Entry 3MWE (X-ray diffraction, 2.20 A resolution); this record covers chains A and B.

# Chain A
Molecule: ATP-citrate synthase
Organism: Homo sapiens
Notes: EC 2.3.3.8; fragment: Truncated Human ATP-Citrate Lyase
UniProtKB: P53396 (ACLY_HUMAN); residue numbers follow UniProt; this construct covers 1-425
Sequence (425 residues; each row starts with the number of its first residue):
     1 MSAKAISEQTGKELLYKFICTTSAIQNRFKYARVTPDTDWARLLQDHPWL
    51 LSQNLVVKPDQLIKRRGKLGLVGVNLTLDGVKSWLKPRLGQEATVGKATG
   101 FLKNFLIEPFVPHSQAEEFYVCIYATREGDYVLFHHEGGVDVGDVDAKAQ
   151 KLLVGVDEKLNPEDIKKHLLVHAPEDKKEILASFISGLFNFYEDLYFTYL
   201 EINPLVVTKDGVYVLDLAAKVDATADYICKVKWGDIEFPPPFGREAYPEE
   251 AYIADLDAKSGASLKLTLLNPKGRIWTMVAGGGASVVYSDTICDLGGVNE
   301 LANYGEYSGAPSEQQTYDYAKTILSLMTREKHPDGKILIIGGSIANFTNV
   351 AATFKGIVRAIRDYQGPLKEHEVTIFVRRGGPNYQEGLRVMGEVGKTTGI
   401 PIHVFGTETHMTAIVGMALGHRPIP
Disordered / not traced: 1
Disulfide bonds: C20 forms a disulfide with the same residue of a neighbouring copy of this chain
Ion coordination: Mg2+: D257, S260, A262
Curated features (UniProtKB/Swiss-Prot):
  - binding site (ATP): K58, R66, G67, P109, V111, E118, D216
  - binding site (Mg(2+)): D257, S260, A262
  - binding site (citrate): G309, N346, T348, Y364, R379
  - modified residue: Y131 (Phosphotyrosine), S263 (Phosphoserine)
From the paper describing this entry:
  - binding site for l(+)-tartaric acid: N346, F347, T348, R379
  - conformationally variable residues (order/disorder transition): F347, R379

# Chain B
Molecule: ATP-citrate synthase
Organism: Homo sapiens
Notes: EC 2.3.3.8; fragment: Truncated Human ATP-Citrate Lyase
UniProtKB: P53396 (ACLY_HUMAN); residues 487-821 here = UniProt positions 487-821
Sequence (335 residues; each row starts with the number of its first residue):
   487 GKSTTLFSRHTKAIVWGMQTRAVQGMLDFDYVCSRDEPSVAAMVYPFTGD
   537 HKQKFYWGHKEILIPVFKNMADAMRKHPEVDVLINFASLRSAYDSTMETM
   587 NYAQIRTIAIIAEGIPEALTRKLIKKADQKGVTIIGPATVGGIKPGCFKI
   637 GNTGGMLDNILASKLYRPGSVAYVSRSGGMSNELNNIISRTTDGVYEGVA
   687 IGGDRYPGSTFMDHVLRYQDTPGVKMIVVLGEIGGTEEYKICRGIKEGRL
   737 TKPIVCWCIGTCATMFSSEVQFGHAGACANQASETAVAKNQALKEAGVFV
   787 PRSFDELGEIIQSVYEDLVANGVIVPAQEVPPPTV
Disordered / not traced: 752-766
Curated features (UniProtKB/Swiss-Prot):
  - active site: H760 (Tele-phosphohistidine intermediate)
  - binding site (CoA): L779 to S789
  - modified residue: K540 (N6-acetyllysine), K546 (N6-acetyllysine), K554 (N6-acetyllysine), T639 (Phosphothreonine), S663 (Phosphoserine), Y682 (Phosphotyrosine)
  - cross-link (Glycyl lysine isopeptide (Lys-Gly)): K540 (interchain with G-Cter in ubiquitin), K546 (interchain with G-Cter in ubiquitin), K554 (interchain with G-Cter in ubiquitin)
  - mutagenesis: K540 (K540R/Q: Decreased acetylation and increased de novo lipid synthesis; when associated with R,Q-546 and R,Q-554. Abolished ubiquitination by the BCR(KLHL25)complex; when associated with R-546 and R-554), K546 (K546R/Q: Decreased acetylation and increased de novo lipid synthesis; when associated with R,Q-540 and R,Q-554. Abolished ubiquitination by the BCR(KLHL25) complex ...), K554 (K554R/Q: Decreased acetylation and increased de novo lipid synthesis; when associated with R,Q-540 and R,Q-546. Abolished ubiquitination by the BCR(KLHL25) complex ...), H760 (H760A: Reduced enzyme activity)

# Chain A / chain B interface
Residue-residue contacts (72):
  A125(A) with R607(B); R691(B); Y692(B)
  T126(A) with R607(B), hydrogen bond (backbone-side chain); Y692(B)
  R127(A) with R607(B); I610(B); Y692(B); P693(B), hydrogen bond (side chain-backbone); G694(B)
  G129(A) with R607(B), hydrogen bond (backbone-side chain)
  D130(A) with R607(B), salt bridge
  V156(A) with R607(B); K608(B); K611(B), hydrogen bond (backbone-side chain)
  D157(A) with K608(B), salt bridge
  E158(A) with K611(B), salt bridge
  Y196(A) with P602(B), hydrophobic; A604(B), hydrophobic; L605(B)
  D222(A) with P602(B); E603(B), hydrogen bond (side chain-backbone)
  T224(A) with G600(B); I601(B); P602(B)
  A225(A) with P602(B), hydrophobic
  Y227(A) with L575(B), hydrophobic; R576(B); P602(B); L605(B)
  G283(A) with M666(B)
  A284(A) with M666(B)
  V286(A) with G746(B)
  V287(A) with I745(B), hydrophobic; F790(B), hydrophobic
  S289(A) with C748(B)
  D290(A) with I745(B); G746(B), hydrogen bond (side chain-backbone); T747(B), hydrogen bond (side chain-backbone); C748(B), hydrogen bond
  C293(A) with C748(B), disulfide
  Y304(A) with M751(B), hydrophobic
  S343(A) with G665(B), hydrogen bond (side chain-backbone); M666(B); E669(B)
  I344(A) with N645(B); G665(B); N668(B), hydrogen bond (backbone-side chain); E669(B); N672(B)
  A345(A) with N668(B), hydrogen bond (backbone-side chain)
  N346(A) with N638(B); T639(B); G640(B), hydrogen bond (side chain-backbone); G641(B); G664(B), hydrogen bond (side chain-backbone); G665(B); N668(B)
  R378(A) with E669(B), salt bridge; N672(B)
  P382(A) with M642(B), hydrophobic
  N383(A) with M642(B)
  T407(A) with N672(B), hydrogen bond (backbone-side chain); R676(B), hydrogen bond
  E408(A) with R676(B)
  H410(A) with I673(B); F790(B), hydrogen bond (side chain-backbone); D791(B)
  M411(A) with M666(B), hydrophobic; F790(B), hydrophobic
  T412(A) with F790(B); D791(B), hydrogen bond
Other interface residues (no listed pair), chain A (43 interface residues in all): S2, A3, T198, I228, L269, D294, L301, G342, F347, A413
Other interface residues (no listed pair), chain B (43 interface residues in all): R507, V626, S663, T696, S789, G794
Inter-chain disulfides: C293(A)-C748(B)
From the paper, about this interface:
  - residue pairs: C293(A)-C748(B) (covalent link)

# Overview
Chain A and chain B each contribute 43 residues to their interface; the contacts include 1 disulfide bond, 17
hydrogen bonds and 4 salt bridges. Among the polar pairs are D130(A)-R607(B), D157(A)-K608(B) and
E158(A)-K611(B). The paper describes a contact between C293(A) and C748(B). The paper reports a binding site
for l(+)-tartaric acid at N346(A), F347(A) and T348(A) among others; conformational variability at F347(A) and
R379(A).
Chain A is ATP-citrate synthase and chain B is ATP-citrate synthase, both from Homo sapiens; the structure,
Truncated Human ATP-Citrate Lyase with Tartrate Bound, was determined by X-ray diffraction (same publication
as 3MWD).
